6Z0K - chain A; structure by X-ray diffraction, 2.00 A resolution.

== Chain A ==
Protein: Putative multicopper oxidase mco
Organism: Pediococcus acidilactici 7_4
UniProt: D2EK17 (D2EK17_PEDAC); residue numbers follow UniProt; this construct covers 1-477
Chain sequence (478 residues; each row starts with the number of its first residue; numbering starts at 0):
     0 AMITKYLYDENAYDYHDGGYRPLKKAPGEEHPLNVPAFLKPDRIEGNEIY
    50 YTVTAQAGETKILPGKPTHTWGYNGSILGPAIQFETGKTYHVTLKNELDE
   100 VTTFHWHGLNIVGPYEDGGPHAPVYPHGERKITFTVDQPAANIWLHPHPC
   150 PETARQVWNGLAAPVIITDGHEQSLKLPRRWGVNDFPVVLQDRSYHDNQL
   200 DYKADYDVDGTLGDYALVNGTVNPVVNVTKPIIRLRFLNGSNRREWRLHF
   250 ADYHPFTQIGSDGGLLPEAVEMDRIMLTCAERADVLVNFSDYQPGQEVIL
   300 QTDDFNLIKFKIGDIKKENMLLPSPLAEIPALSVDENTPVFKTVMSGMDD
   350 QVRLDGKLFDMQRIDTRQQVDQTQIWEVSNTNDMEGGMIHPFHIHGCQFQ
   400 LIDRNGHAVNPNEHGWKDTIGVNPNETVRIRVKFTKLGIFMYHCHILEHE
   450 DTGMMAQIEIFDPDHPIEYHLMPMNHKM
Unresolved in the structure: 472-477
Construct notes: expression tag (0); conflict Ile-232 (Val in D2EK17), Arg-430 (Lys in D2EK17)
Ion coordination: Cu ion site 1: His-104, His-392; Cu ion site 2: His-106, His-145, His-444; Cu ion site 3: His-147, His-394, His-442; Cu ion site 4: His-389, Cys-443, His-448
From the paper describing this entry:
  - Cu ion coordination: His-389, Cys-443, His-448, Met-453
  - catalytic residues: Asp-116, Asp-417, Glu-449

== Summary ==
His-104 and His-392 coordinate Cu ion site 1. The Cu ion site 2 is built by His-106, His-145 and His-444. From
the paper: catalytic residues Asp-116, Asp-417 and Glu-449; Cu ion coordination by His-389, Cys-443 and
His-448 among others.
Chain A is Putative multicopper oxidase mco (Pediococcus acidilactici 7_4); the structure, Crystal structure
of laccase from Pediococcus acidilactici Pp5930 (Hepes pH 7.5), was determined by X-ray diffraction, deposited
together with 6XIZ, 6XJ0 and 6Z0J.
